Entry 7U0H (electron microscopy, 2.76 A resolution); this record covers chains 1 and O of the 49 polymer chains in the assembly.

[Chain 1]
Molecule: 25S rRNA
Source organism: Saccharomyces cerevisiae BY4741
Sequence (3396 nucleotides; row label = number of the first residue in the row):
     1 GUUUGACCUCAAAUCAGGUAGGAGUACCCGCUGAACUUAAGCAUAUCAAU
    51 AAGCGGAGGAAAAGAAACCAACCGGGAUUGCCUUAGUAACGGCGAGUGAA
   101 GCGGCAAAAGCUCAAAUUUGAAAUCUGGUACCUUCGGUGCCCGAGUUGUA
   151 AUUUGGAGAGGGCAACUUUGGGGCCGUUCCUUGUCUAUGUUCCUUGGAAC
   201 AGGACGUCAUAGAGGGUGAGAAUCCCGUGUGGCGAGGAGUGCGGUUCUUU
   251 GUAAAGUGCCUUCGAAGAGUCGAGUUGUUUGGGAAUGCAGCUCUAAGUGG
   301 GUGGUAAAUUCCAUCUAAAGCUAAAUAUUGGCGAGAGACCGAUAGCGAAC
   351 AAGUACAGUGAUGGAAAGAUGAAAAGAACUUUGAAAAGAGAGUGAAAAAG
   401 UACGUGAAAUUGUUGAAAGGGAAGGGCAUUUGAUCAGACAUGGUGUUUUG
   451 UGCCCUCUGCUCCUUGUGGGUAGGGGAAUCUCGCAUUUCACUGGGCCAGC
   501 AUCAGUUUUGGUGGCAGGAUAAAUCCAUAGGAAUGUAGCUUGCCUCGGUA
   551 AGUAUUAUAGCCUGUGGGAAUACUGCCAGCUGGGACUGAGGACUGCGACG
   601 UAAGUCAAGGAUGCUGGCAUAAUGGUUAUAUGCCGCCCGUCUUGAAACAC
   651 GGACCAAGGAGUCUAACGUCUAUGCGAGUGUUUGGGUGUAAAACCCAUAC
   701 GCGUAAUGAAAGUGAACGUAGGUUGGGGCCUCGCAAGAGGUGCACAAUCG
   751 ACCGAUCCUGAUGUCUUCGGAUGGAUUUGAGUAAGAGCAUAGCUGUUGGG
   801 ACCCGAAAGAUGGUGAACUAUGCCUGAAUAGGGUGAAGCCAGAGGAAACU
   851 CUGGUGGAGGCUCGUAGCGGUUCUGACGUGCAAAUCGAUCGUCGAAUUUG
   901 GGUAUAGGGGCGAAAGACUAAUCGAACCAUCUAGUAGCUGGUUCCUGCCG
   951 AAGUUUCCCUCAGGAUAGCAGAAGCUCGUAUCAGUUUUAUGAGGUAAAGC
  1001 GAAUGAUUAGAGGUUCCGGGGUCGAAAUGACCUUGACCUAUUCUCAAACU
  1051 UUAAAUAUGUAAGAAGUCCUUGUUACUUAAUUGAACGUGGACAUUUGAAU
  1101 GAAGAGCUUUUAGUGGGCCAUUUUUGGUAAGCAGAACUGGCGAUGCGGGA
  1151 UGAACCGAACGUAGAGUUAAGGUGCCGGAAUACACGCUCAUCAGACACCA
  1201 CAAAAGGUGUUAGUUCAUCUAGACAGCCGGACGGUGGCCAUGGAAGUCGG
  1251 AAUCCGCUAAGGAGUGUGUAACAACUCACCGGCCGAAUGAACUAGCCCUG
  1301 AAAAUGGAUGGCGCUCAAGCGUGUUACCUAUACUCUACCGUCAGGGUUGA
  1351 UAUGAUGCCCUGACGAGUAGGCAGGCGUGGAGGUCAGUGACGAAGCCUAG
  1401 ACCGUAAGGUCGGGUCGAACGGCCUCUAGUGCAGAUCUUGGUGGUAGUAG
  1451 CAAAUAUUCAAAUGAGAACUUUGAAGACUGAAGUGGGGAAAGGUUCCACG
  1501 UCAACAGCAGUUGGACGUGGGUUAGUCGAUCCUAAGAGAUGGGGAAGCUC
  1551 CGUUUCAAAGGCCUGAUUUUAUGCAGGCCACCAUCGAAAGGGAAUCCGGU
  1601 UAAGAUUCCGGAACCUGGAUAUGGAUUCUUCACGGUAACGUAACUGAAUG
  1651 UGGAGACGUCGGCGCGAGCCCUGGGAGGAGUUAUCUUUUCUUCUUAACAG
  1701 CUUAUCACCCCGGAAUUGGUUUAUCCGGAGAUGGGGUCUUAUGGCUGGAA
  1751 GAGGCCAGCACCUUUGCUGGCUCCGGUGCGCUUGUGACGGCCCGUGAAAA
  1801 UCCACAGGAAGGAAUAGUUUUCAUGCCAGGUCGUACUGAUAACCGCAGCA
  1851 GGUCUCCAAGGUGAACAGCCUCUAGUUGAUAGAAUAAUGUAGAUAAGGGA
  1901 AGUCGGCAAAAUAGAUCCGUAACUUCGGGAUAAGGAUUGGCUCUAAGGGU
  1951 CGGGUAGUGAGGGCCUUGGUCAGACGCAGCGGGCGUGCUUGUGGACUGCU
  2001 UGGUGGGGCUUGCUCUGCUAGGCGGACUACUUGCGUGCCUUGUUGUAGAC
  2051 GGCCUUGGUAGGUCUCUUGUAGACCGUCGCUUGCUACAAUUAACGAUCAA
  2101 CUUAGAACUGGUACGGACAAGGGGAAUCUGACUGUCUAAUUAAAACAUAG
  2151 CAUUGCGAUGGUCAGAAAGUGAUGUUGACGCAAUGUGAUUUCUGCCCAGU
  2201 GCUCUGAAUGUCAAAGUGAAGAAAUUCAACCAAGCGCGGGUAAACGGCGG
  2251 GAGUAACUAUGACUCUCUUAAGGUAGCCAAAUGCCUCGUCAUCUAAUUAG
  2301 UGACGCGCAUGAAUGGAUUAACGAGAUUCCCACUGUCCCUAUCUACUAUC
  2351 UAGCGAAACCACAGCCAAGGGAACGGGCUUGGCAGAAUCAGCGGGGAAAG
  2401 AAGACCCUGUUGAGCUUGACUCUAGUUUGACAUUGUGAAGAGACAUAGAG
  2451 GGUGUAGAAUAAGUGGGAGCUUCGGCGCCAGUGAAAUACCACUACCUUUA
  2501 UAGUUUCUUUACUUAUUCAAUGAAGCGGAGCUGGAAUUCAUUUUCCACGU
  2551 UCUAGCAUUCAAGGUCCCAUUCGGGGCUGAUCCGGGUUGAAGACAUUGUC
  2601 AGGUGGGGAGUUUGGCUGGGGCGGCACAUCUGUUAAACGAUAACGCAGAU
  2651 GUCCUAAGGGGGGCUCAUGGAGAACAGAAAUCUCCAGUAGAACAAAAGGG
  2701 UAAAAGCCCCCUUGAUUUUGAUUUUCAGUGUGAAUACAAACCAUGAAAGU
  2751 GUGGCCUAUCGAUCCUUUAGUCCCUCGGAAUUUGAGGCUAGAGGUGCCAG
  2801 AAAAGUUACCACAGGGAUAACUGGCUUGUGGCAGUCAAGCGUUCAUAGCG
  2851 ACAUUGCUUUUUGAUUCUUCGAUGUCGGCUCUUCCUAUCAUACCGAAGCA
  2901 GAAUUCGGUAAGCGUUGGAUUGUUCACCCACUAAUAGGGAACGUGAGCUG
  2951 GGUUUAGACCGUCGUGAGACAGGUUAGUUUUACCCUACUGAUGAAUGUUA
  3001 CCGCAAUAGUAAUUGAACUUAGUACGAGAGGAACAGUUCAUUCGGAUAAU
  3051 UGGUUUUUGCGGCUGUCUGAUCAGGCAUUGCCGCGAAGCUACCAUCCGCU
  3101 GGAUUAUGGCUGAACGCCUCUAAGUCAGAAUCCAUGCUAGAACGCGGUGA
  3151 UUUCUUUGCUCCACACAAUAUAGAUGGAUACGAAUAAGGCGUCCUUGUGG
  3201 CGUCGCUGAACCAUAGCAGGCUAGCAACGGUGCACUUGGCGGAAAGGCCU
  3251 UGGGUGCUUGCUGGCGAAUUGCAAUGUCAUUUUGCGUGGGGAUAAAUCAU
  3301 UUGUAUACGACUUAGAUGUACAACGGGGUAUUGUAAGCAGUAGAGUAGCC
  3351 UUGUUGUUACGAUCUGCUGAGAUUAAGCCUUUGUUGUCUGAUUUGU
Unresolved in the structure: 1004-1046, 1063-1097, 1350-1353, 1977-2045, 2060-2075, 2193-2315, 2397-2404, 2418-2766, 2792-2802, 2867-2870, 2942-2946, 2951-2956, 2981

[Chain O]
Molecule: 60S ribosomal protein L16-A
Source organism: Saccharomyces cerevisiae BY4741
UniProt: P26784 (RL16A_YEAST); residues 1-199 here = UniProt positions 1-199
Chain sequence (199 residues; row label = number of the first residue in the row):
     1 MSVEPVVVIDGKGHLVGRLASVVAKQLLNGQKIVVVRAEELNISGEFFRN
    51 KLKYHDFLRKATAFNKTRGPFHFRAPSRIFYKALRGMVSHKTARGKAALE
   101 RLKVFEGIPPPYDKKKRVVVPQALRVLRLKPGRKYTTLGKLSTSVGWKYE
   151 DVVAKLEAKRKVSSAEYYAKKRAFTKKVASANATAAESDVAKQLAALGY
Unresolved in the structure: 1-2

[Chain 1 / chain O interface]
Pairs across the interface - 167 pairs, chain 1 then chain O:
  G421(1) - Arg68(O)  hydrogen bond to the base
  U631(1) - Ala93(O)  sugar contact
  G632(1) - Thr92(O)  phosphate contact
  G632(1) - Ala93(O)  hydrogen bond to the phosphate
  G632(1) - Arg94(O)  hydrogen bond to the phosphate
  G1174(1) - Ser21(O)  hydrogen bond to the sugar
  G1174(1) - Met87(O)  base contact
  C1175(1) - Ser21(O)  hydrogen bond to the sugar
  C1175(1) - Ala24(O)  sugar contact
  C1175(1) - Lys25(O)  phosphate contact
  C1175(1) - Met87(O)  hydrogen bond to the sugar
  C1176(1) - Lys25(O)  salt bridge to the phosphate
  C1176(1) - Leu28(O)  sugar contact
  C1176(1) - Met87(O)  sugar contact
  C1176(1) - Val88(O)  sugar contact
  C1176(1) - Ser89(O)  sugar contact
  G1177(1) - Arg94(O)  salt bridge to the phosphate
  G1178(1) - Lys25(O)  salt bridge to the phosphate
  U1181(1) - Arg18(O)  hydrogen bond to the base
  U1181(1) - Ser21(O)  hydrogen bond to the base
  U1181(1) - Gln122(O)  base contact
  C1189(1) - Arg133(O)  base contact
  A1190(1) - Arg49(O)  base contact
  U1191(1) - Glu46(O)  base contact
  U1191(1) - Phe48(O)  stacking on the base
  U1191(1) - Arg49(O)  salt bridge to the phosphate
  U1191(1) - Leu52(O)  sugar contact
  C1192(1) - Asp56(O)  hydrogen bond to the base
  A1193(1) - Arg49(O)  salt bridge to the phosphate
  U1305(1) - Ala63(O)  base contact
  G1306(1) - Arg59(O)  sugar contact
  G1306(1) - Lys60(O)  sugar contact
  G1306(1) - Ala61(O)  hydrogen bond to the sugar
  G1306(1) - Thr62(O)  hydrogen bond to the base
  G1306(1) - Ala63(O)  hydrogen bond to the base
  G1307(1) - Arg59(O)  salt bridge to the phosphate
  G1307(1) - Lys60(O)  hydrogen bond to the base
  G1307(1) - Pro70(O)  base contact
  G1311(1) - Gly86(O)  hydrogen bond to the base
  G1311(1) - Met87(O)  base contact
  C1312(1) - Ala83(O)  hydrogen bond to the sugar
  C1312(1) - Gly86(O)  sugar contact
  C1312(1) - Met87(O)  base contact
  G1313(1) - Gly17(O)  hydrogen bond to the phosphate
  G1313(1) - Lys82(O)  salt bridge to the phosphate
  G1313(1) - Ala83(O)  phosphate contact
  G1313(1) - Met87(O)  sugar contact
  C1314(1) - Val16(O)  phosphate contact
  C1314(1) - Gly17(O)  hydrogen bond to the phosphate
  C1314(1) - Arg18(O)  hydrogen bond to the phosphate
  C1314(1) - Ile43(O)  phosphate contact
  C1314(1) - Lys53(O)  base contact
  U1315(1) - Leu15(O)  phosphate contact
  U1315(1) - Arg18(O)  salt bridge to the phosphate
  U1315(1) - Ser44(O)  hydrogen bond to the phosphate
  U1315(1) - Leu129(O)  sugar contact
  U1315(1) - Arg133(O)  sugar contact
  C1316(1) - Arg128(O)  base contact
  C1316(1) - Leu129(O)  phosphate contact
  C1316(1) - Lys130(O)  salt bridge to the phosphate
  C1316(1) - Pro131(O)  base contact
  C1316(1) - Arg133(O)  salt bridge to the phosphate
  A1317(1) - Arg18(O)  sugar contact
  A1317(1) - Arg128(O)  phosphate contact
  A1318(1) - Gly17(O)  hydrogen bond to the base
  A1318(1) - Arg18(O)  salt bridge to the phosphate
  A1318(1) - Arg128(O)  salt bridge to the phosphate
  C2365(1) - Arg68(O)  hydrogen bond to the base
  C2366(1) - Phe64(O)  sugar contact
  G2381(1) - Lys91(O)  base contact
  G2382(1) - Arg68(O)  base contact
  G2382(1) - Gly69(O)  sugar contact
  G2382(1) - Pro70(O)  sugar contact
  G2382(1) - Arg85(O)  salt bridge to the phosphate
  G2382(1) - His90(O)  salt bridge to the phosphate
  G2382(1) - Lys91(O)  hydrogen bond to the base
  C2383(1) - Gly69(O)  phosphate contact
  C2383(1) - Pro70(O)  phosphate contact
  C2383(1) - Phe71(O)  hydrogen bond to the phosphate
  C2383(1) - Arg85(O)  salt bridge to the phosphate
  C2383(1) - Lys91(O)  base contact
  A2384(1) - Phe71(O)  phosphate contact
  A2384(1) - Lys96(O)  base contact
  A2987(1) - Phe64(O)  sugar contact
  C2988(1) - Asn65(O)  hydrogen bond to the phosphate
  C2988(1) - Arg68(O)  phosphate contact
  U2989(1) - Asn65(O)  phosphate contact
  A3005(1) - Tyr149(O)  sugar contact
  A3006(1) - Phe73(O)  sugar contact
  A3006(1) - Lys148(O)  salt bridge to the phosphate
  A3006(1) - Tyr149(O)  hydrogen bond to the phosphate
  U3007(1) - Phe71(O)  sugar contact
  U3007(1) - His72(O)  phosphate contact
  U3007(1) - Phe73(O)  phosphate contact
  U3007(1) - Arg74(O)  hydrogen bond to the phosphate
  A3008(1) - Lys66(O)  phosphate contact
  A3008(1) - Thr67(O)  sugar contact
  A3008(1) - Phe71(O)  phosphate contact
  A3008(1) - His72(O)  salt bridge to the phosphate
  A3008(1) - Arg74(O)  salt bridge to the phosphate
  G3009(1) - Lys66(O)  phosphate contact
  A3123(1) - Lys134(O)  salt bridge to the phosphate
  G3124(1) - Lys134(O)  salt bridge to the phosphate
  C3132(1) - His55(O)  sugar contact
  C3133(1) - Ser144(O)  hydrogen bond to the sugar
  C3133(1) - Val145(O)  phosphate contact
  C3133(1) - Gly146(O)  sugar contact
  A3134(1) - Arg74(O)  salt bridge to the phosphate
  A3134(1) - Val145(O)  phosphate contact
  A3134(1) - Gly146(O)  phosphate contact
  U3135(1) - Lys148(O)  salt bridge to the phosphate
  A3172(1) - Ala93(O)  base contact
  A3172(1) - Arg94(O)  base contact
  A3172(1) - Ala97(O)  sugar contact
  A3172(1) - Arg101(O)  hydrogen bond to the sugar
  G3173(1) - Arg101(O)  salt bridge to the phosphate
  A3178(1) - Glu4(O)  sugar contact
  A3178(1) - Pro5(O)  phosphate contact
  A3178(1) - Val6(O)  sugar contact
  A3178(1) - Val8(O)  base contact
  A3178(1) - Tyr112(O)  base contact
  A3178(1) - Lys115(O)  base contact
  U3179(1) - Lys116(O)  sugar contact
  A3180(1) - Asp113(O)  base contact
  A3180(1) - Lys114(O)  base contact
  A3180(1) - Lys115(O)  sugar contact
  A3180(1) - Lys116(O)  sugar contact
  A3180(1) - Arg117(O)  sugar contact
  A3180(1) - Tyr167(O)  stacking on the base
  A3180(1) - Lys171(O)  salt bridge to the phosphate
  C3181(1) - Ser164(O)  hydrogen bond to the sugar
  C3181(1) - Ala165(O)  sugar contact
  C3181(1) - Tyr167(O)  phosphate contact
  C3181(1) - Tyr168(O)  stacking on the base
  C3181(1) - Lys171(O)  salt bridge to the phosphate
  G3182(1) - Arg117(O)  salt bridge to the phosphate
  G3182(1) - Arg160(O)  salt bridge to the phosphate
  G3182(1) - Lys161(O)  hydrogen bond to the phosphate
  A3183(1) - Lys12(O)  phosphate contact
  A3183(1) - Arg37(O)  salt bridge to the phosphate
  A3183(1) - Lys161(O)  salt bridge to the phosphate
  A3184(1) - Lys12(O)  salt bridge to the phosphate
  U3185(1) - Val126(O)  base contact
  G3189(1) - Tyr168(O)  phosphate contact
  C3190(1) - Tyr168(O)  hydrogen bond to the phosphate
  C3190(1) - Arg172(O)  salt bridge to the phosphate
  G3191(1) - Arg172(O)  phosphate contact
  G3191(1) - Lys176(O)  phosphate contact
  U3192(1) - Lys176(O)  salt bridge to the phosphate
  G3208(1) - Glu4(O)  hydrogen bond to the base
  G3208(1) - Lys116(O)  base contact
  G3242(1) - Lys159(O)  salt bridge to the phosphate
  A3243(1) - Glu106(O)  base contact
  A3243(1) - Gly107(O)  base contact
  A3243(1) - Ile108(O)  hydrogen bond to the base
  A3243(1) - Pro109(O)  base contact
  A3243(1) - Pro110(O)  sugar contact
  A3243(1) - Leu156(O)  hydrogen bond to the base
  A3243(1) - Glu157(O)  hydrogen bond to the base
  A3243(1) - Lys159(O)  salt bridge to the phosphate
  A3243(1) - Arg160(O)  base contact
  A3244(1) - Phe105(O)  base contact
  A3244(1) - Pro109(O)  base contact
  A3244(1) - Pro110(O)  hydrogen bond to the sugar
  A3245(1) - Pro110(O)  sugar contact
  G3246(1) - Pro110(O)  phosphate contact
  C3248(1) - Lys114(O)  hydrogen bond to the sugar
Other interface residues (no listed pair), chain 1 (70 interface residues in all): C633, U1188, A1308, G3247
Other interface residues (no listed pair), chain O (99 interface residues in all): Val22, Gly30, Lys32, Ala75, Glu100, Pro111, Arg125, Thr143

[In short]
70 residues of chain 1 and 99 residues of chain O are in contact; the contacts include 37 hydrogen bonds, 34
salt bridges and 3 aromatic stacking contacts. Among the polar pairs are G421(1)-Arg68(O), U1181(1)-Arg18(O)
and U1181(1)-Ser21(O).
Here chain 1 is 25S rRNA and chain O is 60S ribosomal protein L16-A, both from Saccharomyces cerevisiae
BY4741. Entry 7U0H (State NE1 nucleolar 60S ribosome biogenesis intermediate - Overall model) was determined
by electron microscopy (same publication as 7NAD and 7R72).
